7FMP - chains A and B; structure by X-ray diffraction, 1.72 A resolution.

Chain A:
Molecule: Pre-mRNA-splicing factor 8
Source organism: Saccharomyces cerevisiae S288C
UniProtKB: P33334 (PRP8_YEAST); residues 1836-2090 here = UniProt positions 1836-2090
Amino-acid sequence (258 residues; each row starts with the number of its first residue):
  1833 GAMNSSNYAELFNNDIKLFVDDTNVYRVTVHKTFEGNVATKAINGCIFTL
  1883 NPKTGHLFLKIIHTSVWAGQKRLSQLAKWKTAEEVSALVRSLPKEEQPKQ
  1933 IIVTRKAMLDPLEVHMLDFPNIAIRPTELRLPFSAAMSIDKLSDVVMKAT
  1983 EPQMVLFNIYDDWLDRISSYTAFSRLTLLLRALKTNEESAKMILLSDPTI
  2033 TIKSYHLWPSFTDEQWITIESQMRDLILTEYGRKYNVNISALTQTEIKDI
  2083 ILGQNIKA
Not modelled in the structure: 2070-2090
Differences from the reference sequence: expression tag (1833-1835)

Chain B:
Molecule: A1 cistron-splicing factor AAR2
Source organism: Saccharomyces cerevisiae S288C
UniProtKB: P32357 (AAR2_YEAST); aligned to UniProt positions 1-317 over residues 1-317
Amino-acid sequence (308 residues; row label = number of the first residue in the row; note: 13 numbers in that range are skipped by the numbering (no residue carries them; nothing is unmodelled there); numbers below 1 keep their minus sign (Gly-3 is residue -3)):
    -3 GAMAMNTVPFTSAPIEVTIGIDQYSFNVKENQPFHGIKDIPIGHVHVIHF
    47 QHADNSSMRYGYWFDCRMGNFYIQYDPKDGLYKMMEERDGAKFENIVHNF
    97 KERQMMVSYPKIDEDDTWYNLTEFVQMDKIRKIVRKDENQFSYVDSSMTT
   147 VQENEL
   166 SSSSSDPAHSLNYTVINFKSREAIRPGHEMEDFLDKSYYLNTVMLQGIFK
   216 NSSNYFGELQFAFLNAMFFGNYGSSLQWHAMIELICSSATVPKHMLDKLD
   266 EILYYQIKTLPEQYSDILLNERVWNICLYSSFQKNSLHNTEKIMENKYPE
   316 LL
Not modelled in the structure: -3 to 0, 166-169
Differences from the reference sequence: expression tag (-3 to 0); conflict Ser166 (Leu153 in P32357), Ser167 (Lys154 in P32357), Ser170 (Asp in P32357)
Ligand contacts: VSQ (N~2~-phenylglycinamide): Pro5, Phe6, Thr7, Tyr68, Gln70, Glu83, Lys88, Phe89, Ile92, Phe96

How chain A and chain B interact:
Pairs across the interface (17; chain A residue first):
  Gln1907(A) - Met195(B)
  Gln1907(A) - Leu199(B)
  Leu1908(A) - Met195(B)  hydrophobic
  Trp1911(A) - Glu194(B)
  Trp1911(A) - Met195(B)  hydrophobic
  Trp1911(A) - Phe198(B)  hydrophobic
  Asp1942(A) - Lys184(B)  salt bridge
  Glu1945(A) - Lys184(B)  salt bridge
  Val1946(A) - Ile189(B)  hydrophobic
  Val1946(A) - Glu194(B)
  Val1946(A) - Phe198(B)  hydrophobic
  His1947(A) - Glu194(B)
  Leu1949(A) - Lys184(B)
  Leu1949(A) - Ser185(B)
  Leu1949(A) - Arg186(B)
  Leu1949(A) - Ile189(B)  hydrophobic
  Asp1950(A) - Arg186(B)  salt bridge

Summary:
9 residues of chain A face 8 of chain B across their interface, with 3 salt bridges. Among the polar pairs are
Asp1942(A)-Lys184(B), Glu1945(A)-Lys184(B) and Asp1950(A)-Arg186(B). Bound to chain B: compound VSQ.
Here chain A is Pre-mRNA-splicing factor 8 and chain B is A1 cistron-splicing factor AAR2, both from
Saccharomyces cerevisiae S288C. Entry 7FMP (PanDDA analysis group deposition -- Aar2/RNaseH in complex with
fragment P06E01 from the F2X-Universal Library) was determined by X-ray diffraction (same publication as 5ST0,
5ST1, 5ST2, 5ST3, 5ST4, 5ST5 and 248 further entries).
